PDB entry 1G9Z | X-ray diffraction, 1.80 A resolution | chains D and A of the 6 polymer chains in the assembly

Chain D:
Molecule: 10-nt DNA strand
Sequence (10 nucleotides; each row starts with the number of its first residue):
   515 GACAGTTTCG
Ion coordination: Mg2+ site 1: DG515 (shared with Asp20(A) of chain A; 1 residue of chain B; 1 residue of chain C; 1 residue of chain E; 1 residue of chain F)

Chain A:
Molecule: DNA endonuclease I-crei
Organism: Chlamydomonas reinhardtii
Notes: EC 3.1.-.-
Reference sequence: P05725 (DNE1_CHLRE); numbering as in UniProt (aligned over 2-153)
Sequence (152 residues; each row starts with the number of its first residue):
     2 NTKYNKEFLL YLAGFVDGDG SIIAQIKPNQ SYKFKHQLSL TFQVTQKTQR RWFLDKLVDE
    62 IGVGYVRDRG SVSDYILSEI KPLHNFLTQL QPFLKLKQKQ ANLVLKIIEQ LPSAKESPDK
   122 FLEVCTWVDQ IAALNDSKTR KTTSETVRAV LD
Ion coordination: Mg2+ site 1: Gly19 (shared with 1 residue of chain B; DG515(D) of chain D; 1 residue of chain E); Mg2+ site 2: Asp20 (shared with 1 residue of chain B; 1 residue of chain C; DG515(D) of chain D; 1 residue of chain E; 1 residue of chain F)
What the authors report for this chain:
  - Mg2+ coordination: Gly19, Asp20
  - catalytic residues: Asp20
  - catalytic residues: Gln47, Arg51, Lys98 (citing earlier work)

Interface between chain D and chain A:
Pairs across the interface (34):
  DG515(D) - Gly19(A)  phosphate contact
  DG515(D) - Asp20(A)  phosphate contact
  DG515(D) - Gly21(A)  sugar contact
  DG515(D) - Ser22(A)  sugar contact
  DG515(D) - Thr46(A)  base contact
  DG515(D) - Arg70(A)  hydrogen bond to the base
  DG515(D) - Lys98(A)  phosphate contact
  DG515(D) - Lys139(A)  base contact
  DA516(D) - Gly21(A)  phosphate contact
  DA516(D) - Ser22(A)  hydrogen bond to the phosphate
  DA516(D) - Ile24(A)  base contact
  DA516(D) - Gln44(A)  base contact
  DA516(D) - Arg70(A)  base contact
  DA516(D) - Lys98(A)  salt bridge to the phosphate
  DA516(D) - Asn136(A)  phosphate contact
  DA516(D) - Asp137(A)  hydrogen bond to the phosphate
  DA516(D) - Ser138(A)  phosphate contact
  DC517(D) - Ile24(A)  phosphate contact
  DC517(D) - Ala25(A)  sugar contact
  DC517(D) - Gln26(A)  sugar contact
  DC517(D) - Ala133(A)  phosphate contact
  DC517(D) - Asn136(A)  hydrogen bond to the phosphate
  DC517(D) - Ser138(A)  hydrogen bond to the phosphate
  DC517(D) - Arg141(A)  phosphate contact
  DA518(D) - Gln26(A)  base contact
  DA518(D) - Lys28(A)  base contact
  DA518(D) - Thr140(A)  sugar contact
  DA518(D) - Arg141(A)  phosphate contact
  DA518(D) - Lys142(A)  hydrogen bond to the phosphate
  DA518(D) - Thr143(A)  hydrogen bond to the phosphate
  DG519(D) - Lys28(A)  base contact
  DG519(D) - Pro29(A)  phosphate contact
  DG519(D) - Thr143(A)  phosphate contact
  DT521(D) - Asn30(A)  base contact
Interface residues without a listed pair, chain D (7 interface residues in all): DT520
Interface residues without a listed pair, chain A (27 interface residues in all): Ile23, Ile27, Arg68, Ile132

Overview:
7 residues of chain D face 27 of chain A across their interface, with 7 hydrogen bonds and 1 salt bridge.
Polar pairs include DG515(D)-Arg70(A), DA516(D)-Ser22(A) and DA516(D)-Asp137(A). The Mg2+ site 2 is built by
Asp20(A) and DG515(D). From the paper: catalytic residues Asp20(A), Gln47(A) and Arg51(A) among others; Mg2+
coordination by Gly19(A) and Asp20(A).
Chain D is a 10-nt DNA strand and chain A is DNA endonuclease I-crei (Chlamydomonas reinhardtii); the
structure, Laglidadg homing endonuclease I-crei / DNA product complex with magnesium, was determined by X-ray
diffraction together with 1G9Y from the same study.
